PDB entry 8VE8 | electron microscopy, 2.80 A resolution | chains B and H of the 8 polymer chains in the assembly

[Chain B]
Molecule: Glycoprotein G1
Source organism: Lassa virus Josiah
UniProt: P08669 (GLYC_LASSJ); residues 1-259 here = UniProt positions 1-259
Amino-acid sequence (259 residues; each row starts with the number of its first residue):
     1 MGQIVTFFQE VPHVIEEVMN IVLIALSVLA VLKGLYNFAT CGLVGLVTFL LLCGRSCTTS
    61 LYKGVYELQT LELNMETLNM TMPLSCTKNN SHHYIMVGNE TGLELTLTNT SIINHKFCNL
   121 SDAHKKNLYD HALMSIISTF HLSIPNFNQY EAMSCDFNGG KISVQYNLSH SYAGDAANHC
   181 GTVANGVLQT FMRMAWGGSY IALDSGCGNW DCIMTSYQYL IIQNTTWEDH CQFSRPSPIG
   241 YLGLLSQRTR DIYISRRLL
Not modelled in the structure: 1-59, 170-178
Differences from the reference sequence: conflict Cys207 (Arg in P08669)
Disulfide bonds: Cys86-Cys231, Cys118-Cys155, Cys180-Cys212
Covalently attached groups: N-acetylglucosamine (NAG) linked to Asn79, Asn99, Asn119, Asn167, Asn224; glycan linked to Asn89, Asn109
Swiss-Prot annotation at these positions:
  - binding site (Zn(2+)): Cys57
  - site: Lys33 (Important for GP-C-mediated membrane fusion), Thr58, Thr59 (Cleavage), Leu259 (Cleavage)
  - lipidation: Gly2 (N-myristoyl glycine)
  - glycosylation (N-linked (GlcNAc...) asparagine): Asn79, Asn89, Asn99, Asn109, Asn119, Asn167, Asn224
  - mutagenesis: Gly54 (G54A: No effect on SSP cleavage), Ser56 (S56A: Complete loss of SSP cleavage), Thr58 (T58A: Complete loss of SSP cleavage), Ser60 (S60A: No effect on SSP cleavage)
What the authors report for this chain:
  - post-translational modification sites: Asn89, Asn109, Asn167

[Chain H]
Molecule: Rabbit polyclonal Fv heavy chain
Source organism: Oryctolagus cuniculus
Amino-acid sequence (119 residues; row label = number of the first residue in the row; note: 1 number in that range is skipped by the numbering (no residue carries it; nothing is unmodelled there); a row labelled like 82A-82B holds insertion residues (82A, then the next letters in order); X marks 119 residues of unknown identity (built as UNK)):
     1 XX
     4 XXXXXXXXXX XXXXXXXXXX XXXXXXXXXX XXXXXXXXXX XXXXXXXXX
   52A X
    53 XXXXXXXXXX XXXXXXXXXX XXXXXXXXXX
82A-82B XX
    83 XXXXXXXXXX XXXXXXXX
100A-100D XXXX
   101 XXXXXXXXXX XXX

[Interface between chain B and chain H]
Interface residues of chain B (facing chain H), 11 residues: Ser91, Leu107, Thr108, Asn109, Thr110, Ile112, Ile113, Asn114, Asp156, Lys161, Tyr217
From the paper, about this interface:
  - epitope / paratope residues, chain B: Leu107(B)

[Overview]
No residue of chain B is in contact with chain H. N-acetylglucosamine is covalently linked to Asn79(B),
Asn99(B), Asn119(B), Asn167(B) and Asn224(B). UniProt lists Zn2+-binding residue Cys57(B) and 4 mutagenesis
sites on chain B. From the paper: the epitope/paratope residue Leu107(B); modification sites Asn89(B),
Asn109(B) and Asn167(B).
Chain B is Glycoprotein G1 (Lassa virus Josiah) and chain H is Rabbit polyclonal Fv heavy chain (Oryctolagus
cuniculus); the structure, Lineage IV Lassa virus glycoprotein (Josiah) in complex with rabbit polyclonal
antibody (GP1-A epitope), was determined by electron microscopy (same publication as 8TYC, 8TYE, 8VCV, 9CJ7,
9CJ8, 9CK7 and 9CK8).
